Entry 6MFR (X-ray diffraction, 3.60 A resolution); this record covers chains A and E of the 3 polymer chains in the assembly.

[Chain A]
Molecule: Protein argonaute-2
From: Homo sapiens
Notes: EC 3.1.26.-
UniProt: Q9UKV8 (AGO2_HUMAN); residue numbers follow UniProt; this construct covers 1-859
Chain sequence (859 residues; each row starts with the number of its first residue):
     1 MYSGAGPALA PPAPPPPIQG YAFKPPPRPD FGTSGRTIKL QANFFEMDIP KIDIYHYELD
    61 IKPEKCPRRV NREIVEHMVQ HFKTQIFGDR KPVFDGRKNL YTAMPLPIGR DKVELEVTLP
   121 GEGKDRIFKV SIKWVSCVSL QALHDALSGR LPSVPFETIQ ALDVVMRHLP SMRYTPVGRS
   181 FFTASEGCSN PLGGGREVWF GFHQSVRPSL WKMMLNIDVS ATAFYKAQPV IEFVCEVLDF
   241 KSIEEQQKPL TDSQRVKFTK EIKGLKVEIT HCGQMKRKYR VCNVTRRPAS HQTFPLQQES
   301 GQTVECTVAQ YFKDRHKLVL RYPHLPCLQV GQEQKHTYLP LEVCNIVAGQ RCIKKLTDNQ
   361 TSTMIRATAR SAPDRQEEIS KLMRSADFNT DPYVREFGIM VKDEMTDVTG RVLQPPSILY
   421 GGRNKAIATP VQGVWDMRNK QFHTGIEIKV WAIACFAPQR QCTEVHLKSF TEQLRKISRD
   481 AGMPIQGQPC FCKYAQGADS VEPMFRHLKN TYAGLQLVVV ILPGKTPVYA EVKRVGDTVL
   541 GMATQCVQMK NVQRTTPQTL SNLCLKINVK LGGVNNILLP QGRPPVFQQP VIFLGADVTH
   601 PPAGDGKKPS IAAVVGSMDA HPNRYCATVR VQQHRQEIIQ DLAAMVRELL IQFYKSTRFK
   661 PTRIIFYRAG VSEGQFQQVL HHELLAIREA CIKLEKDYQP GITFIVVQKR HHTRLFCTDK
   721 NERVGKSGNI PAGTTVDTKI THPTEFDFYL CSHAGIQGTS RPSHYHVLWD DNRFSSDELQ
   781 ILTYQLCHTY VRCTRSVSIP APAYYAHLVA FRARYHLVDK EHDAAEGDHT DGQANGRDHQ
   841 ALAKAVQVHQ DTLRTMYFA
Not modelled in the structure: 1-21, 89-90, 121-126, 273-275, 603-606, 817-837
Sequence notes: engineered mutation Asp387 (Ser in Q9UKV8), Ala669 (Asp in Q9UKV8), Ala824 (Ser in Q9UKV8), Asp828 (Ser in Q9UKV8), Asp831 (Ser in Q9UKV8), Ala834 (Ser in Q9UKV8)
Ligand contacts:
  - phenol (IPH), molecule 1: Phe587, Gln588, Gln589, Pro590, Val591, Asp619, Ala620, Phe653, Thr657, Phe659
  - phenol (IPH), molecule 2: Leu650, Ile651, Tyr654, Lys660, Leu694, Glu695, Tyr698
UniProt features mapped onto this chain:
  - region: Tyr311 to His316 (Interaction with guide RNA), Phe587 to Pro590 (Interaction with GW182 family members), Leu650 to Lys660 (Interaction with GW182 family members), Lys709, Arg710 (Interaction with guide RNA), His753 to Arg761 (Interaction with guide RNA), Tyr790 to Arg812 (Interaction with guide RNA)
  - binding site (a divalent metal cation): Asp597, His807
  - modified residue: Tyr2 (3'-nitrotyrosine), Pro700 (4-hydroxyproline)
  - natural variant: Leu192 (L192P: In LESKRES), Gly201 (G201C: In LESKRES; G201V: In LESKRES), His203 (H203Q: In LESKRES), Thr357 (T357M: In LESKRES), Met364 (M364T: In LESKRES), Ala367 (A367P: In LESKRES), Gly573 (G573S: In LESKRES), Gly733 (G733R: In LESKRES), Cys751 (C751Y: In LESKRES), Ser760 (S760R: In LESKRES)
  - mutagenesis: Leu140 (L140W: No effect), Phe470 (F470V: No effect on miRNA-binding or target mRNA cleavage. Abrogates binding to the 7-methylguanosine cap of mRNA and prevents inhibition of translation. Abolishes interaction with TNRC6C ...), Phe505 (F505V: No effect on miRNA-binding or target mRNA cleavage. Abrogates binding to the 7-methylguanosine cap of mRNA and prevents inhibition of translation and abolishes interaction with TNRC6C ...), Lys533 (K533A: Impairs RNA cleavage), Gln545 (Q545A: Impairs RNA cleavage), Lys570 (K570A: Impairs RNA cleavage), Asp597 (D597A: Abrogates RNA cleavage but does not affect binding to siRNA or translational repression), Gln633 (Q633A: No effect; Q633R: Abrogates RNA cleavage. Binds siRNA), His634 (H634P/A: Abrogates RNA cleavage. Binds siRNA), Glu673 (E673A: Impairs RNA cleavage; E673G: No effect on RNA cleavage), Phe676 (F676A/I/M/R/Y: Impairs RNA cleavage; F676V: Abrogates RNA cleavage), His682 (H682Y: No effect), 5 further mutagenesis entries in UniProt
From the paper describing this entry:
  - conformationally variable residues (loop rearrangement): Gly349 to Thr357

[Chain E]
Molecule: 23-nt RNA strand
Sequence (23 nucleotides; numbered 1 to 23; the number before each row is that of its first residue):
     1 AAACACCAUU UCAACACUCC AAA
Not modelled in the structure: 1

[Interface between chain A and chain E]
Pairs across the interface (28; chain A residue first):
  Lys65(A) - A5(E)  hydrogen bond to the sugar
  Lys65(A) - C6(E)  sugar contact
  Cys66(A) - C6(E)  sugar contact
  Pro67(A) - C6(E)  phosphate contact
  Arg68(A) - C7(E)  phosphate contact
  Arg97(A) - C7(E)  sugar contact
  Arg97(A) - A8(E)  salt bridge to the phosphate
  Thr361(A) - A16(E)  sugar contact
  Ile365(A) - C17(E)  sugar contact
  Gln558(A) - C20(E)  hydrogen bond to the sugar
  Thr599(A) - C12(E)  phosphate contact
  Thr599(A) - A13(E)  hydrogen bond to the phosphate
  His600(A) - C12(E)  hydrogen bond to the sugar
  Arg635(A) - U10(E)  sugar contact
  Glu637(A) - U11(E)  phosphate contact
  Glu637(A) - C12(E)  phosphate contact
  Gly670(A) - C12(E)  phosphate contact
  Gln675(A) - U10(E)  hydrogen bond to the phosphate
  Gln675(A) - U11(E)  phosphate contact
  Arg710(A) - U11(E)  sugar contact
  Ile756(A) - U18(E)  base contact
  Ile756(A) - C19(E)  sugar contact
  Gln757(A) - C17(E)  base contact
  Gln757(A) - U18(E)  hydrogen bond to the sugar
  His807(A) - A13(E)  phosphate contact
  Phe811(A) - A13(E)  sugar contact
  Phe811(A) - A14(E)  phosphate contact
  Arg814(A) - A13(E)  sugar contact
Interface residues without a listed pair, chain A (23 interface residues in all): Glu64, Lys355, Val598
Interface residues without a listed pair, chain E (16 interface residues in all): C15, A21

[In short]
The interface between chain A and chain E involves 23 residues on one side and 16 on the other; the contacts
include 6 hydrogen bonds and 1 salt bridge. Polar contacts include Lys65(A)-A5(E), Gln558(A)-C20(E) and
His600(A)-C12(E). Chain A binds phenol. From the paper: conformational variability at Gly349(A).
Chain A is Protein argonaute-2 (Homo sapiens) and chain E is a 23-nt RNA strand; the structure, Human
Argonaute2-miR-122 bound to a target RNA with three central mismatches (bu3), was determined by X-ray
diffraction (same publication as 6MDZ, 6MFN and 6NIT).
